1IF9 - chain A; structure by X-ray diffraction, 2.00 A resolution.

# Chain A
Molecule: Carbonic anhydrase II
Source organism: Homo sapiens
Notes: EC 4.2.1.1
UniProt: P00918 (CAH2_HUMAN); the author numbering skips numbers that UniProt does not, so the offset changes along the chain: 2-125 = UniProt 1-124; 127-261 = UniProt 125-259
Sequence (259 residues; row label = number of the first residue in the row; note: 1 number in that range is skipped by the numbering (no residue carries it; nothing is unmodelled there)):
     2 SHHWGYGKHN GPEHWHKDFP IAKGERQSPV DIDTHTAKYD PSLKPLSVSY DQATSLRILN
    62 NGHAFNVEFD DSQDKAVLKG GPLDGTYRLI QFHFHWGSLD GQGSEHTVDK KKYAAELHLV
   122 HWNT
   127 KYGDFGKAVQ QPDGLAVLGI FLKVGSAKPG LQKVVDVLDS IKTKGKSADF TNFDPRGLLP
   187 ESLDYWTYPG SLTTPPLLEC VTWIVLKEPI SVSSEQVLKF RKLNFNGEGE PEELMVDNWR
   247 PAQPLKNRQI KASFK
Unresolved in the structure: 2
Bound ions: Zn2+: H94, H96, H119 (together with SBB); Hg2+: V135, Q137, E205, C206
Residues lining bound ligands: SBB (N-[2-(1H-indol-5-yl)-butyl]-4-sulfamoyl-benzamide): I91, Q92, H94, H96, E106, H119, V121, F131, V143, S197, L198, T199, T200, W209

# Summary
Ligands of chain A: compound SBB. H94, H96 and H119 form the Zn2+ site. V135, Q137, E205 and C206 form the
Hg2+ site.
Chain A is Carbonic anhydrase II (Homo sapiens); the structure, Carbonic Anhydrase II Complexed With
N-[2-(1H-Indol-5-yl)-butyl]-4-sulfamoyl-benzamide, was determined by X-ray diffraction (same publication as
1IF7 and 1IF8).
